3AUW - chains A and B; structure by X-ray diffraction, 3.56 A resolution.

== Chain A ==
Name: Potassium inwardly-rectifying channel, subfamily J, member 6
Source organism: Mus musculus
Notes: fragment: Cytoplasmic N-terminus
UniProtKB: Q0VB45 (Q0VB45_MOUSE); residues 53-74 here = UniProt positions 53-74
Chain sequence (26 residues; numbered 49 to 74; the number before each row is that of its first residue):
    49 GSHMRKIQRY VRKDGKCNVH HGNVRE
Disordered / not traced: 49-54, 72-74
Sequence notes: expression tag (49-52)
Bound ions: Cd2+: Cys65, His68

== Chain B ==
Name: Potassium inwardly-rectifying channel, subfamily J, member 6
Source organism: Mus musculus
Notes: fragment: Cytoplasmic C-terminus
UniProtKB: Q0VB45 (Q0VB45_MOUSE); residues 200-381 here = UniProt positions 200-381
Chain sequence (182 residues; row label = number of the first residue in the row):
   200 KRAETLVFST HAVISMRDGK LCLMFRVGDL RNSHIVEASI RAKLIKSKQT SEGEFIPLNQ
   260 TDINVGYYTG DDRLFLVSPL IISHEINQQS PFWEISKAQL PKEELEIVVI LEGMVEATGM
   320 TCQARSSYIT SEILWGYRFT PVLTLEDGFY EVDYNSFHET YETSTPSLSA KELAELANRA
   380 EL
Disordered / not traced: 200-203, 379-381

== Interface between chain A and chain B ==
Residue-residue contacts (12):
  Gln56(A) with Tyr349(B), hydrogen bond (backbone-side chain)
  Arg57(A) with Tyr349(B)
  Tyr58(A) with Val276(B); Ser277(B)
  Val59(A) with Phe274(B), hydrophobic
  Val67(A) with Phe348(B), hydrophobic; Tyr349(B); Glu350(B)
  His68(A) with Val276(B); Tyr353(B), hydrogen bond
  Gly70(A) with Arg230(B)
  Asn71(A) with Arg230(B)
Other interface residues (no listed pair), chain A (12 interface residues in all): Gly63, Cys65, Asn66, His69
Other interface residues (no listed pair), chain B (14 interface residues in all): Thr204, Asp228, His233, Leu342, Gly347, Val351

== In short ==
Chain A and chain B form an interface of 12 and 14 residues respectively; the contacts include 2 hydrogen
bonds. Polar pairs include Gln56(A)-Tyr349(B) and His68(A)-Tyr353(B). Cys65(A) and His68(A) coordinate Cd2+.
Here chain A is Potassium inwardly-rectifying channel, subfamily J, member 6 and chain B is Potassium
inwardly-rectifying channel, subfamily J, member 6, both from Mus musculus. Entry 3AUW (Cytoplasmic domain of
inward rectifier potassium channel Kir3.2 in complex with cadmium) was determined by X-ray diffraction.
